9GXA - chains E and I of the 10 polymer chains in the assembly; structure by electron microscopy, 4.01 A resolution (low resolution: residue-level contacts below are approximate; hydrogen-bond / salt-bridge calls are withheld).

Chain E:
Protein: Histone H3-like centromeric protein A
From: Homo sapiens
Reference sequence: P49450 (CENPA_HUMAN); numbering as in UniProt (aligned over 2-140)
Sequence (139 residues; row label = number of the first residue in the row):
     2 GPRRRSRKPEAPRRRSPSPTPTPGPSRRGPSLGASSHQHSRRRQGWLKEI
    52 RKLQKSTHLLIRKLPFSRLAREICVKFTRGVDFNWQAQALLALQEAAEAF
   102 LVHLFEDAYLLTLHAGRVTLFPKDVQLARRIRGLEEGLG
Unresolved in the structure: 2-57, 135-140
Swiss-Prot annotation at these positions:
  - region: Gln39 to Leu54 (Important for flexibility of DNA ends that protrude from nucleosomes)
  - modified residue: Gly2 (N,N,N-trimethylglycine), Ser7 (Phosphoserine), Ser17 (Phosphoserine), Ser19 (Phosphoserine), Ser27 (Phosphoserine), Ser68 (Phosphoserine)

Chain I:
Molecule: 147 bp human alpha-satellite DNA
From: Homo sapiens
Sequence (147 nucleotides; row label = number of the first residue in the row; numbers below 1 keep their minus sign (DA-73 is residue -73)):
   -73 ATCAAATATCCACCTGCAGATTCTACCAAAAGTGTATTTGGAAACTGCTC
   -23 CATCAAAAGGCATGTTCAGCTCTGTGAGTGAAACTCCATCATCACAAAGA
    27 ATATTCTGAGAATGCTTCCGTTTGCCTTTTATATGAACTTCCTCGAT
Unresolved in the structure: -73 to -50, 63-73

Interface between chain E and chain I:
Pairs across the interface - 14 pairs, chain E then chain I:
  Arg63(E) with DC16(I); DA17(I)
  Arg72(E) with DA8(I)
  Asn85(E) with DA8(I)
  Trp86(E) with DA7(I); DA8(I)
  Gln87(E) with DA7(I)
  Ala88(E) with DA7(I)
  Arg118(E) with DT28(I); DA29(I)
  Val119(E) with DA27(I); DT28(I)
  Thr120(E) with DT28(I)
  Phe122(E) with DA29(I)
Other interface residues (no listed pair), chain E (12 interface residues in all): Phe84, Gly117

In short:
Chain E and chain I form an interface of 12 and 7 residues respectively.
Here chain E is Histone H3-like centromeric protein A and chain I is 147 bp human alpha-satellite DNA, both
from Homo sapiens. Entry 9GXA (CENP-A/H4 di-tetrasome assembled on alpha-satellite DNA) was determined by
electron microscopy.
